PDB entry 5AX1 | X-ray diffraction, 1.80 A resolution | chain A

# Chain A
Molecule: Rhodopsin I
From: Acetabularia acetabulum
UniProt: G3CEP6 (G3CEP6_ACEAT); numbering as in UniProt (aligned over 1-237)
Chain sequence (244 residues; row label = number of the first residue in the row; numbers below 1 keep their minus sign (Gly-6 is residue -6)):
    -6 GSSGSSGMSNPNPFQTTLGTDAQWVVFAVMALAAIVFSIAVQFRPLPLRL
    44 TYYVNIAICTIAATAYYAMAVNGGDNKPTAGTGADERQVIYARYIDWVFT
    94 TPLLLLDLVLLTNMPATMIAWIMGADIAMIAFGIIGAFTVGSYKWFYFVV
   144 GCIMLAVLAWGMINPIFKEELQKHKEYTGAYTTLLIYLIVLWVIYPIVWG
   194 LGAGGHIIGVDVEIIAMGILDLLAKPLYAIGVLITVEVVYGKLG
Not modelled in the structure: -6 to 1, 237
Differences from the reference sequence: expression tag (-6 to 0)
Covalent attachments: retinal (RET) linked to Lys218
Residues lining bound ligands:
  - tetradecane (C14): Trp138, Phe141, Val142, Cys145, Ile146, Ala149
  - hexadecane (R16): Trp138, Phe141, Cys145, Leu148, Ala149, Val186, Pro189, Ile190, Gly193, Leu194, Gly198, Ile200
  - retinal (RET): Tyr87, Trp90, Thr93, Thr94, Leu97, Met122, Ile123, Gly126, Phe141, Gly144, Cys145, Leu148, Trp185, Tyr188, Pro189, Trp192, Asp214, Ala217

# Summary
Chain A binds tetradecane and hexadecane. Retinal is covalently linked to Lys218.
Chain A is Rhodopsin I (Acetabularia acetabulum); the structure, Crystal Structure of the Cell-Free
Synthesized Membrane Protein, Acetabularia Rhodopsin I, at 1.80 angstrom, was determined by X-ray diffraction,
deposited together with 5AWZ and 5AX0.
